2G8F - chains C and A of the 3 polymer chains in the assembly; structure by X-ray diffraction, 1.65 A resolution.

== Chain C ==
Molecule: 6-nt DNA strand
Sequence (6 nucleotides; numbered 1 to 6; the number before each row is that of its first residue):
     1 ATGTCG

== Chain A ==
Molecule: Ribonuclease H
Organism: Bacillus halodurans
Notes: EC 3.1.26.4; fragment: Bh-RNase HC
UniProt: Q9KEI9 (RNH1_BACHD); numbering as in UniProt (aligned over 59-196)
Chain sequence (142 residues; numbered 55 to 196; the number before each row is that of its first residue):
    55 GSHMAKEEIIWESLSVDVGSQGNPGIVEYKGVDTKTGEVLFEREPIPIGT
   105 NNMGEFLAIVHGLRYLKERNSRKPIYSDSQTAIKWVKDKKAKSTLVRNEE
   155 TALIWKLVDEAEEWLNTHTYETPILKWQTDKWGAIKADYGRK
Not modelled in the structure: 55-60, 194-196
Construct notes: cloning artifact (55-58); engineered mutation Ala188 (Glu in Q9KEI9)
Ion coordination: Mg2+ site 1: Asp71, Glu109, Asp132 (shared with 1 residue of chain B); Mg2+ site 2: Asp71, Asp192
Swiss-Prot annotation at these positions:
  - binding site (Mg(2+)): Asp71, Glu109, Asp132, Asp192
  - mutagenesis: Glu109 (E109Q: Loss of activity), Asp132 (D132N: Loss of activity), Asp192 (D192N: Strongly reduced activity with manganese. Loss of activity with magnesium)
Reported in the primary citation:
  - catalytic residues: Asp71, Glu109, Asp132, Asp192 (citing earlier work)
  - mutagenesis - E188A: decreased catalytic activity (citing earlier work)
  - Mg2+ coordination: Asp132
  - mutagenesis - D132N: abolished catalytic activity (citing earlier work)

== Interface between chain C and chain A ==
Contacting residue pairs - 20 pairs, chain C then chain A:
  DT2(C) with Asn77(A), hydrogen bond to the base; Pro78(A), phosphate contact
  DG3(C) with Asn77(A), hydrogen bond to the sugar; Pro78(A), phosphate contact; Thr104(A), hydrogen bond to the phosphate; Asn105(A), hydrogen bond to the base; Asn106(A), hydrogen bond to the base
  DT4(C) with Thr104(A), hydrogen bond to the phosphate; Asn106(A), hydrogen bond to the sugar; Met107(A), phosphate contact; Thr135(A), base contact; Trp139(A), phosphate contact; Ser147(A), hydrogen bond to the phosphate; Thr148(A), hydrogen bond to the phosphate; Leu149(A), phosphate contact
  DC5(C) with Thr135(A), sugar contact; Lys138(A), phosphate contact; Trp139(A), hydrogen bond to the phosphate; Lys146(A), phosphate contact
  DG6(C) with Lys138(A), phosphate contact

== Summary ==
5 residues of chain C and 13 residues of chain A are in contact; the contacts include 10 hydrogen bonds. Polar
pairs include DT2(C)-Asn77(A), DG3(C)-Asn105(A) and DG3(C)-Asn106(A). From UniProt: 4 Mg2+-binding residues
and 3 mutagenesis sites on chain A. From the paper: catalytic residues Asp71(A), Glu109(A) and Asp132(A) among
others; E188A of chain A reduces catalytic activity.
Chain C is a 6-nt DNA strand and chain A is Ribonuclease H (Bacillus halodurans); the structure, B. halodurans
RNase H catalytic domain E188A mutant in complex with Mg2+ and RNA/DNA hybrid (non-P ..., was determined by
X-ray diffraction together with 2G8H, 2G8K, 2G8U, 2G8V and 2G8W from the same study.
